PDB entry 1QVI | X-ray diffraction, 2.54 A resolution | chains A and Z of the 3 polymer chains in the assembly

Chain A:
Molecule: Myosin heavy chain, striated muscle
From: Argopecten irradians
UniProtKB: P24733 (MYS_AEQIR); numbering as in UniProt (aligned over 1-840)
Chain sequence (840 residues; numbered 1 to 840; the number before each row is that of its first residue):
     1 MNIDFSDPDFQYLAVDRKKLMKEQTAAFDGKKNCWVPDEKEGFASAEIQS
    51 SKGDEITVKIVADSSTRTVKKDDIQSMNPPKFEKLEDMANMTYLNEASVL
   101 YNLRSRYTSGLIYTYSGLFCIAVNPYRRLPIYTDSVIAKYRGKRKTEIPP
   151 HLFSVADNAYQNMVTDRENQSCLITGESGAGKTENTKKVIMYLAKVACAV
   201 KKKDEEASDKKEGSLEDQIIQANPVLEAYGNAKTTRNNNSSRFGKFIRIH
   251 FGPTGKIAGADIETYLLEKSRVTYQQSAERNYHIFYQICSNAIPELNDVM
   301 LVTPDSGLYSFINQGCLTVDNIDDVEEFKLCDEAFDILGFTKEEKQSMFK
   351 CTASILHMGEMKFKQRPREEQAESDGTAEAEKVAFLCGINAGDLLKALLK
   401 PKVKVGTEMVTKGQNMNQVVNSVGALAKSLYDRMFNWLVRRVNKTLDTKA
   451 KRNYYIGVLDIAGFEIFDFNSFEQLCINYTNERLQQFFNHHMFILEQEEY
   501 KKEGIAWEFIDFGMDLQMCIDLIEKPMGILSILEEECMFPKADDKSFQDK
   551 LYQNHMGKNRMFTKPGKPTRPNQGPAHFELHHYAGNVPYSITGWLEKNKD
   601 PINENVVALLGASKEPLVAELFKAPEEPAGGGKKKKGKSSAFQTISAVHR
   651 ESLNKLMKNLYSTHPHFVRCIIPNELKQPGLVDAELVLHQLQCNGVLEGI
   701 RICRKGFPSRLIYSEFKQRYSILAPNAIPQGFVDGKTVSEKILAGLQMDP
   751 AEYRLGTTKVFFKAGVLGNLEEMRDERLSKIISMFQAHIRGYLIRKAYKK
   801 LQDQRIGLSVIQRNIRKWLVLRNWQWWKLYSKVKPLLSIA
Disordered / not traced: 1-5, 201-210, 628-641, 730-731, 838-840
UniProt features mapped onto this chain:
  - region: Leu653 to Glu675 (Actin-binding)
  - binding site (ATP): Gly176 to Thr183
Metal / ion sites: Mg2+: Thr183 (together with ADP, vanadate)
Ligand contacts: ADP (adenosine-5'-diphosphate): Ile112, Tyr113, Asn124, Pro125, Tyr126, Arg127, Arg128, Tyr132, Glu177, Ser178, Gly179, Ala180, Gly181, Lys182, Thr183, Glu184, Asn237, Asn239, Asn321, Asp460

Chain Z:
Molecule: Myosin essential light chain, striated adductor muscle
From: Argopecten irradians
UniProtKB: P07291 (MLE_AEQIR); residue numbers follow UniProt; this construct covers 1-156
Chain sequence (156 residues; each row starts with the number of its first residue):
     1 PKLSQDEIDDLKDVFELFDFWDGRDGAVDAFKLGDVCRCLGINPRNEDVF
    51 AVGGTHKMGEKSLPFEEFLPAYEGLMDCEQGTFADYMEAFKTFDREGQGF
   101 ISGAELRHVLTALGERLSDEDVDEIIKLTDLQEDLEGNVKYEDFVKKVMA
   151 GPYPDK
Disordered / not traced: 156
Metal / ion sites: Ca2+: Asp19, Asp22, Gly23, Asp25, Ala27

Interface between chain A and chain Z:
Pairs across the interface (77; chain A residue first):
  Thr254(A) - Arg95(Z)  hydrogen bond (backbone-side chain)
  Lys256(A) - Arg95(Z)
  Ile722(A) - Glu88(Z)
  Pro725(A) - Asp85(Z)
  Arg774(A) - Thr92(Z)
  Arg777(A) - Glu79(Z)  salt bridge
  Arg777(A) - Asp85(Z)  salt bridge
  Ile781(A) - Asp85(Z)
  Ile781(A) - Tyr86(Z)
  Ile781(A) - Ala89(Z)  hydrophobic
  Ile782(A) - Phe93(Z)  hydrophobic
  Ile782(A) - Leu113(Z)  hydrophobic
  Ile782(A) - Gly114(Z)
  Ser783(A) - Arg45(Z)
  Met784(A) - Arg45(Z)
  Met784(A) - Glu79(Z)
  Met784(A) - Gln80(Z)
  Met784(A) - Gly81(Z)
  Met784(A) - Tyr86(Z)  hydrogen bond (backbone-side chain)
  Phe785(A) - Tyr86(Z)  hydrophobic
  Phe785(A) - Leu110(Z)  hydrophobic
  Phe785(A) - Phe144(Z)  hydrophobic
  Phe785(A) - Val145(Z)  hydrophobic
  Phe785(A) - Val148(Z)  hydrophobic
  Gln786(A) - Val109(Z)
  Gln786(A) - Leu110(Z)
  Gln786(A) - Leu113(Z)
  Gln786(A) - Gly114(Z)
  Gln786(A) - Glu115(Z)  hydrogen bond (side chain-backbone)
  Gln786(A) - Arg116(Z)
  Gln786(A) - Leu117(Z)
  Ala787(A) - Asn43(Z)
  Ala787(A) - Pro44(Z)
  Ala787(A) - Arg45(Z)
  His788(A) - Asn43(Z)  hydrogen bond
  His788(A) - Tyr86(Z)  hydrogen bond
  His788(A) - Met149(Z)
  Ile789(A) - Leu110(Z)  hydrophobic
  Ile789(A) - Leu117(Z)  hydrophobic
  Ile789(A) - Ile125(Z)  hydrophobic
  Ile789(A) - Val148(Z)  hydrophobic
  Arg790(A) - Arg38(Z)
  Arg790(A) - Asn46(Z)
  Arg790(A) - Glu115(Z)  hydrogen bond (side chain-backbone)
  Arg790(A) - Arg116(Z)
  Arg790(A) - Leu117(Z)
  Gly791(A) - Arg38(Z)
  Gly791(A) - Asn43(Z)
  Tyr792(A) - Ile125(Z)  hydrophobic
  Tyr792(A) - Leu128(Z)  hydrophobic
  Tyr792(A) - Thr129(Z)
  Tyr792(A) - Val148(Z)
  Tyr792(A) - Gly151(Z)
  Tyr792(A) - Pro152(Z)
  Leu793(A) - Asp121(Z)
  Leu793(A) - Ile125(Z)  hydrophobic
  Ile794(A) - Asp35(Z)
  Ile794(A) - Cys39(Z)  hydrophobic
  Arg795(A) - Arg38(Z)  hydrogen bond (side chain-backbone)
  Arg795(A) - Ile42(Z)
  Arg795(A) - Asn43(Z)  hydrogen bond
  Arg795(A) - Pro152(Z)
  Arg795(A) - Tyr153(Z)
  Lys796(A) - Leu128(Z)
  Lys796(A) - Pro152(Z)
  Lys796(A) - Tyr153(Z)  hydrogen bond (backbone-side chain)
  Tyr798(A) - Val14(Z)
  Tyr798(A) - Leu17(Z)  hydrophobic
  Tyr798(A) - Cys39(Z)  hydrophobic
  Leu801(A) - Leu17(Z)
  Leu801(A) - Trp21(Z)  hydrogen bond (backbone-side chain)
  Gln804(A) - Trp21(Z)
  Arg805(A) - Leu17(Z)
  Arg805(A) - Phe20(Z)
  Arg805(A) - Trp21(Z)
  Leu808(A) - Phe20(Z)  hydrophobic
  Leu808(A) - Trp21(Z)  hydrophobic
Also at the interface, not in a pair above, chain A (34 interface residues in all): Leu778, Ser779, Lys780, Lys799, Gln802, Ser809, Gln812
Also at the interface, not in a pair above, chain Z (47 interface residues in all): Glu16, Phe18, Gly41, Glu47, Phe90, Glu124, Lys147

Overview:
34 residues of chain A face 47 of chain Z across their interface, with 10 hydrogen bonds and 2 salt bridges.
Among the polar pairs are Arg777(A)-Glu79(Z), Arg777(A)-Asp85(Z) and Thr254(A)-Arg95(Z). Chain A binds ADP.
Curated annotation (UniProt) lists 8 ATP-binding residues on chain A.
Here chain A is Myosin heavy chain, striated muscle and chain Z is Myosin essential light chain, striated
adductor muscle, both from Argopecten irradians. Entry 1QVI (Crystal structure of scallop myosin S1 in the
pre-power stroke state to 2.6 Angstrom resolution: flexibility ...) was determined by X-ray diffraction.
